PDB entry 5G0Y | X-ray diffraction, 2.29 A resolution | chains A and B

Chain A (and B):
Protein: HDAH
From: Pseudomonas aeruginosa
Notes: chain B of this document is another copy of the same molecule, construct and numbering; everything in this record applies to it too
Reference sequence: Q9HXM1 (Q9HXM1_PSEAE); numbering as in UniProt (aligned over 2-380)
Chain sequence (379 residues; row label = number of the first residue in the row):
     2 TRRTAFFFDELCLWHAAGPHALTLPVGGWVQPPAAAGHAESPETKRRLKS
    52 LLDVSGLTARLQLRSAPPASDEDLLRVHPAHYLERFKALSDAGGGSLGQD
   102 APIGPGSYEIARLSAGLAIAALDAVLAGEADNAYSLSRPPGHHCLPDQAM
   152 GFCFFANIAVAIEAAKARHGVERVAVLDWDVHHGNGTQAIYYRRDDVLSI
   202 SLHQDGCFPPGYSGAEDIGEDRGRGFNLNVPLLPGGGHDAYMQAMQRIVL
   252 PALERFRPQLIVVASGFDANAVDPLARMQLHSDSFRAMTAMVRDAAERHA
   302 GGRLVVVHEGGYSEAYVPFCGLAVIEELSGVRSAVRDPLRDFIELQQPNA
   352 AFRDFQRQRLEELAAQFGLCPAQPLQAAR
Unresolved in the structure: 2, 375-380 (chain B: 2, 380)
Curated features (UniProtKB/Swiss-Prot):
  - active site: His-144 (Proton donor/acceptor)
  - binding site (Zn(2+)): Asp-181, His-183, Asp-269
  - site: Tyr-313 (Polarizes the scissile carbonyl of the substrate)
  - mutagenesis: His-143 (H143A: Loss of enzymatic activity against both acetylated and trifluoroacetylated lysine substrates), His-144 (H144A: Loss of enzymatic activity against both acetylated and trifluoroacetylated lysine substrates), Tyr-313 (Y313F: Loss of enzymatic activity against acetylated lysine substrate but no effect on activity with trifluoroacetylated lysine substrate ...)
Metal / ion sites: K+ site 1: Asp-179, Asp-181, His-183, Ser-202, Leu-203; Zn2+: Asp-181, His-183, Asp-269; K+ site 2: Tyr-192, Arg-195, Val-198, Phe-227

Chain A / chain B interface:
Pairs across the interface (83; chain A residue first):
  Ala-22(A) with Arg-48(B); Ala-316(B)
  Leu-23(A) with Val-273(B), hydrophobic; Ala-316(B), hydrophobic
  Leu-25(A) with Leu-340(B), hydrophobic
  Trp-30(A) with Leu-52(B); Phe-320(B); Ala-335(B), hydrophobic; Val-336(B), hydrophobic; Arg-337(B)
  Gln-32(A) with Arg-48(B), hydrogen bond (backbone-side chain); Ser-51(B)
  Pro-33(A) with Arg-48(B), hydrogen bond (backbone-side chain)
  Pro-34(A) with Arg-48(B)
  Ala-35(A) with Glu-44(B)
  Glu-44(A) with Ala-35(B)
  Arg-48(A) with Ala-22(B); Gln-32(B), hydrogen bond (side chain-backbone); Pro-33(B), hydrogen bond (side chain-backbone); Pro-34(B)
  Ser-51(A) with Gln-32(B)
  Leu-52(A) with Trp-30(B)
  Gln-205(A) with Gln-280(B)
  Asp-206(A) with Asn-350(B), hydrogen bond
  Gly-207(A) with Leu-346(B); Gln-347(B)
  Cys-208(A) with Gln-347(B), hydrogen bond (backbone-side chain)
  Phe-209(A) with Phe-343(B), hydrophobic
  Pro-211(A) with Phe-343(B), hydrophobic; Leu-346(B), hydrophobic
  Gly-212(A) with Leu-346(B), hydrogen bond (backbone-backbone)
  Leu-234(A) with Asn-350(B)
  Pro-235(A) with Pro-235(B); Gly-236(B); Gln-280(B); Phe-353(B)
  Gly-236(A) with Pro-235(B); Gly-236(B)
  Asn-271(A) with Arg-278(B), hydrogen bond (backbone-side chain)
  Ala-272(A) with Arg-278(B), hydrogen bond (backbone-side chain)
  Val-273(A) with Leu-23(B), hydrophobic; Pro-275(B); Arg-278(B)
  Asp-274(A) with Arg-278(B), hydrogen bond (backbone-side chain)
  Pro-275(A) with Ala-272(B); Val-273(B)
  Ala-277(A) with Arg-278(B), hydrogen bond (backbone-side chain)
  Arg-278(A) with Asn-271(B), hydrogen bond (side chain-backbone); Ala-272(B), hydrogen bond (side chain-backbone); Val-273(B); Asp-274(B), hydrogen bond (side chain-backbone); Ala-277(B), hydrogen bond (side chain-backbone); Arg-278(B); Met-279(B), hydrogen bond (side chain-backbone); Gln-280(B)
  Met-279(A) with Arg-278(B), hydrogen bond (backbone-side chain)
  Gln-280(A) with Pro-235(B); Arg-278(B)
  Ala-316(A) with Ala-22(B); Leu-23(B), hydrophobic
  Phe-320(A) with Trp-30(B)
  Ala-335(A) with Trp-30(B)
  Val-336(A) with Trp-30(B), hydrophobic
  Arg-337(A) with Trp-30(B)
  Pro-339(A) with Leu-25(B), hydrophobic
  Leu-340(A) with Leu-25(B), hydrophobic
  Phe-343(A) with Phe-209(B), hydrophobic; Pro-211(B), hydrophobic
  Leu-346(A) with Gly-207(B); Pro-211(B), hydrophobic; Gly-212(B), hydrogen bond (backbone-backbone)
  Gln-347(A) with Gly-207(B); Cys-208(B), hydrogen bond (side chain-backbone)
  Asn-350(A) with Asp-206(B), hydrogen bond; Leu-234(B); Arg-360(B)
  Ala-352(A) with Phe-356(B); Arg-360(B)
  Phe-353(A) with Pro-235(B); Phe-353(B), hydrophobic
  Phe-356(A) with Ala-352(B); Phe-356(B), hydrophobic
  Arg-360(A) with Asn-350(B)
Interface residues without a listed pair, chain A (51 interface residues in all): Thr-24, Val-31, Ala-36, Val-55, Ser-56
Interface residues without a listed pair, chain B (51 interface residues in all): Thr-24, Val-31, Ala-36, Val-55, Ser-56, Gln-205, Pro-339

In short:
Chain A and chain B each contribute 51 residues to their interface; the contacts include 20 hydrogen bonds.
Polar pairs include Gln-32(A)/Arg-48(B), Pro-33(A)/Arg-48(B) and Asp-206(A)/Asn-350(B). UniProt lists
active-site residue His-144(A), 3 Zn2+-binding residues and 3 mutagenesis sites on chain A.
Both chains are HDAH (Pseudomonas aeruginosa). Entry 5G0Y (Pseudomonas aeruginosa HDAH unliganded) was
determined by X-ray diffraction (same publication as 5G12, 5G13, 5G0X, 5G10 and 5G11).
